8JR0 - chains C and D of the 20 polymer chains in the assembly; structure by electron microscopy, 2.80 A resolution.

[Chain C]
Name: ATP synthase subunit alpha
Source organism: Mycobacterium tuberculosis
Notes: EC 7.1.2.2
UniProt: P9WPU7 (ATPA_MYCTU); residue numbers follow UniProt; this construct covers 1-549
Sequence (549 residues; numbered 1 to 549; the number before each row is that of its first residue):
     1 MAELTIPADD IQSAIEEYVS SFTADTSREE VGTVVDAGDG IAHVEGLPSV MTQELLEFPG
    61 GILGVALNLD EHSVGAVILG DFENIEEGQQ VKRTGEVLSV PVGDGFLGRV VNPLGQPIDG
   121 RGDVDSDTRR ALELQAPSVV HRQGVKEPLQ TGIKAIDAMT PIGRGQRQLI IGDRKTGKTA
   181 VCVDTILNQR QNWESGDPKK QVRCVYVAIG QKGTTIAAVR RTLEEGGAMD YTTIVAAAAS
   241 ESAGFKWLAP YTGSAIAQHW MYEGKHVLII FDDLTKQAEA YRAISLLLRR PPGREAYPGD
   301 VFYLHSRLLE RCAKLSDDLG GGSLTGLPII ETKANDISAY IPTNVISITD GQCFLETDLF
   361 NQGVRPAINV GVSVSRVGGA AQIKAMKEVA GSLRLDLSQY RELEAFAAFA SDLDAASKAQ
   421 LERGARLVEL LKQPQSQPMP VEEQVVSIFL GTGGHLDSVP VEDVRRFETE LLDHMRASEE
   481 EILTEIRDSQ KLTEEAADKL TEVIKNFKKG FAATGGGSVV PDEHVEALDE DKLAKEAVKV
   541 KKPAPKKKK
Disordered / not traced: 1-4, 23-28, 514-518, 546-549
Bound ions: Mg2+: Thr179 (together with ATP)
Ligand contacts:
  - ADP: Val374, Ser375, Arg376
  - ATP (adenosine-5'-triphosphate): Asp173, Arg174, Lys175, Thr176, Gly177, Lys178, Thr179, Ala180, Asp273, Glu331, Phe360, Arg365, Pro366, Gln433, Pro434, Gln435

[Chain D]
Name: ATP synthase subunit beta
Source organism: Mycobacterium tuberculosis
Notes: EC 7.1.2.2
UniProt: P9WPU5 (ATPB_MYCTU); residue numbers follow UniProt; this construct covers 1-486
Sequence (486 residues; row label = number of the first residue in the row):
     1 MTTTAEKTDR PGKPGSSDTS GRVVRVTGPV VDVEFPRGSI PELFNALHAE ITFESLAKTL
    61 TLEVAQHLGD NLVRTISLQP TDGLVRGVEV IDTGRSISVP VGEGVKGHVF NALGDCLDEP
   121 GYGEKFEHWS IHRKPPAFEE LEPRTEMLET GLKVVDLLTP YVRGGKIALF GGAGVGKTVL
   181 IQEMINRIAR NFGGTSVFAG VGERTREGND LWVELAEANV LKDTALVFGQ MDEPPGTRMR
   241 VALSALTMAE WFRDEQGQDV LLFIDNIFRF TQAGSEVSTL LGRMPSAVGY QPTLADEMGE
   301 LQERITSTRG RSITSMQAVY VPADDYTDPA PATTFAHLDA TTELSRAVFS KGIFPAVDPL
   361 ASSSTILDPS VVGDEHYRVA QEVIRILQRY KDLQDIIAIL GIDELSEEDK QLVNRARRIE
   421 RFLSQNMMAA EQFTGQPGST VPVKETIEAF DRLCKGDFDH VPEQAFFLIG GLDDLAKKAE
   481 SLGAKL
Disordered / not traced: 1-17
Bound ions: Mg2+: Thr178 (together with ADP)
Ligand contacts:
  - ADP: Gly172, Ala173, Gly174, Val175, Gly176, Lys177, Thr178, Val179, Glu203, Arg204, Glu207, Asp265, Phe349, Phe354, Met427, Ala430, Phe433, Thr434
  - ATP (adenosine-5'-triphosphate): Ser364, Thr365, Leu367, Tyr377

[Interface between chain C and chain D]
Residue-residue contacts - 110 pairs, chain C then chain D:
  Gly46(C) with Arg86(D)
  Leu47(C) with Arg86(D), hydrogen bond (backbone-side chain)
  Pro48(C) with Arg86(D)
  Ser49(C) with Val85(D)
  Val50(C) with Val85(D); Arg86(D)
  Met51(C) with Phe53(D), hydrophobic; Gly83(D); Leu84(D); Val85(D), hydrophobic
  Thr52(C) with Val26(D); Thr81(D), hydrogen bond (side chain-backbone); Asp82(D); Gly83(D), hydrogen bond (side chain-backbone); Leu84(D), hydrogen bond (backbone-backbone)
  Gln53(C) with Asp82(D)
  Asn68(C) with Thr27(D)
  Leu69(C) with Val24(D); Arg25(D); Val26(D), hydrogen bond (backbone-backbone); Leu84(D); Arg86(D)
  Asp70(C) with Val24(D); Arg25(D); Arg86(D), hydrogen bond (backbone-side chain)
  Glu71(C) with Val24(D); Arg25(D), salt bridge
  Ser73(C) with Arg86(D)
  Val74(C) with Arg86(D)
  Gly95(C) with Phe53(D)
  Glu96(C) with Phe53(D)
  Val97(C) with Phe53(D), hydrophobic
  Glu133(C) with Leu56(D); Asp82(D)
  Leu134(C) with Ser55(D); Leu56(D), hydrophobic
  Ser138(C) with Thr205(D)
  Val139(C) with Thr205(D); Asn209(D); Phe228(D), hydrophobic
  Val140(C) with Leu117(D); Asp118(D)
  Arg142(C) with Thr205(D); Asn209(D)
  Gln143(C) with Asn209(D)
  Arg167(C) with Arg204(D)
  Pro291(C) with Thr279(D)
  Arg294(C) with Val288(D)
  Gly299(C) with Glu276(D)
  Phe302(C) with Met231(D), hydrophobic; Arg269(D); Gln272(D); Glu276(D)
  Tyr303(C) with Asp232(D); Glu233(D); Pro234(D); Arg238(D); Glu276(D)
  Ser306(C) with Met231(D), hydrogen bond (side chain-backbone)
  Glu310(C) with Glu203(D); Arg204(D); Thr205(D), hydrogen bond; Met231(D); Asp232(D)
  Ser338(C) with Ala323(D)
  Thr343(C) with Tyr320(D); Ala323(D)
  Ile346(C) with Ala173(D), hydrophobic; Arg204(D)
  Ser347(C) with Arg204(D), hydrogen bond (backbone-side chain); Met231(D); Arg269(D)
  Ile348(C) with Arg204(D); Met231(D)
  Thr349(C) with Arg204(D), hydrogen bond (backbone-side chain)
  Asp350(C) with Arg204(D), salt bridge; Arg206(D), salt bridge
  Gly371(C) with Phe349(D)
  Val372(C) with Ser350(D)
  Val374(C) with Phe349(D), hydrophobic
  Arg376(C) with Gly174(D); Arg204(D); Arg206(D); Phe433(D)
  Gly379(C) with Gln432(D), hydrogen bond (backbone-backbone)
  Gly391(C) with Phe433(D)
  Arg394(C) with Phe349(D); Phe354(D)
  Leu395(C) with Phe354(D), hydrophobic; Thr434(D); Leu468(D), hydrophobic
  Ser398(C) with Ser350(D); Gly352(D)
  Gln399(C) with Lys351(D), hydrogen bond (side chain-backbone); Arg421(D); Gln464(D), hydrogen bond; Phe467(D)
  Glu402(C) with Lys351(D); Arg417(D), salt bridge; Arg421(D), salt bridge
  Phe406(C) with Ile397(D), hydrophobic; Ile402(D), hydrophobic; Arg417(D)
  Phe409(C) with Ala398(D); Ile399(D); Gly401(D); Asp403(D)
  Ser411(C) with Asp403(D), hydrogen bond
  Ala416(C) with Pro462(D), hydrophobic
  Gln420(C) with Gln464(D)
Interface residues without a listed pair, chain C (71 interface residues in all): Leu67, Gln135, Ala136, Pro137, Gly144, Val145, Arg290, Pro292, Asp300, Arg307, Gln352, Ser375, Val377, Gly378, Leu403, Ala410
Interface residues without a listed pair, chain D (68 interface residues in all): Gly28, Lys58, Pro80, Gly208, Trp212, Gln230, Asp328, Arg346, Ile353, Tyr390, Val413, Glu420, Glu463

[Summary]
71 residues of chain C face 68 of chain D across their interface; the contacts include 14 hydrogen bonds and 5
salt bridges. Among the polar pairs are Glu71(C)-Arg25(D), Asp350(C)-Arg204(D) and Asp350(C)-Arg206(D). ADP is
bound between chain C and chain D.
Chain C is ATP synthase subunit alpha and chain D is ATP synthase subunit beta, both from Mycobacterium
tuberculosis; the structure, Cryo-EM structure of Mycobacterium tuberculosis ATP synthase in complex with
TBAJ-587, was determined by electron microscopy, deposited together with 8J0S, 8J0T, 8J57, 8J58 and 8JR1.
